PDB entry 2VA2 | X-ray diffraction, 2.80 A resolution | chains A and C of the 3 polymer chains in the assembly

== Chain A ==
Name: DNA polymerase IV
From: Sulfolobus solfataricus
Notes: EC 2.7.7.7
Reference sequence: Q97W02 (DPO42_SULSO); residues 1-352 here = UniProt positions 1-352
Chain sequence (358 residues; row label = number of the first residue in the row; numbers below 1 keep their minus sign (His-5 is residue -5)):
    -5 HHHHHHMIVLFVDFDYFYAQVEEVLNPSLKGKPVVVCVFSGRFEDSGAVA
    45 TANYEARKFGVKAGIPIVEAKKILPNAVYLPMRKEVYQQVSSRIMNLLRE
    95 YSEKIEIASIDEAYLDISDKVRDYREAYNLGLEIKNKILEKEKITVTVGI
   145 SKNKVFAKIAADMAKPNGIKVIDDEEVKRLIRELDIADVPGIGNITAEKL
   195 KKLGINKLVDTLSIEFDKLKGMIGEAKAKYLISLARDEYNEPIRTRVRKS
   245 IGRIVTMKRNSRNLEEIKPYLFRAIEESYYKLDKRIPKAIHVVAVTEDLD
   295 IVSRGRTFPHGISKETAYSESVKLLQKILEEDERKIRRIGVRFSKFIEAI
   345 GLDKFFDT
Unresolved in the structure: -5 to 0, 344-352
UniProt features mapped onto this chain:
  - active site: Glu106
  - binding site (Mg(2+)): Asp7, Asp105
  - site: Tyr12 (Substrate discrimination)
  - mutagenesis: Asp105 to Glu106 (Loss of function), Glu342 to Thr352 (Almost complete loss of interaction with PCNA)
Ion coordination: Ca2+ site 1: Asp7, Phe8, Asp105 (together with 2',3'-dideoxycytidine 5'-triphosphate); Ca2+ site 2: Ala181, Ile186
Ligand contacts: 2',3'-dideoxycytidine 5'-triphosphate (DCT): Asp7, Phe8, Asp9, Tyr10, Phe11, Ala44, Thr45, Tyr48, Arg51, Ala57, Gly58, Asp105, Lys159
From the paper describing this entry:
  - Ca2+ coordination: Asp7, Asp105
  - binding site for 2',3'-dideoxycytidine 5'-triphosphate: Tyr48, Arg51, Lys159
  - binding site for the 13-nt DNA strand (chain C): Ser103, Glu106

== Chain C ==
Molecule: 13-nt DNA strand
Sequence (13 nucleotides; row label = number of the first residue in the row):
     1 GGGGGAAGGACTA

== Interface between chain A and chain C ==
Contacting residue pairs (25):
  Ser103(A) with DA13(C), hydrogen bond to the phosphate
  Asp105(A) with DA13(C), phosphate contact
  Glu106(A) with DA13(C), phosphate contact
  Lys152(A) with DA13(C), salt bridge to the phosphate
  Pro184(A) with DT12(C), phosphate contact
  Gly185(A) with DC11(C), phosphate contact; DT12(C), hydrogen bond to the phosphate
  Ile186(A) with DC11(C), phosphate contact; DT12(C), phosphate contact
  Gly187(A) with DC11(C), hydrogen bond to the phosphate
  Asn188(A) with DC11(C), phosphate contact
  Ile189(A) with DA10(C), phosphate contact; DC11(C), hydrogen bond to the phosphate
  Thr190(A) with DA10(C), phosphate contact; DC11(C), hydrogen bond to the phosphate
  Lys221(A) with DC11(C), sugar contact
  Val296(A) with DG8(C), phosphate contact
  Ser297(A) with DA7(C), sugar contact; DG8(C), hydrogen bond to the phosphate
  Arg298(A) with DA7(C), phosphate contact; DG8(C), salt bridge to the phosphate
  Gly299(A) with DA7(C), hydrogen bond to the phosphate
  Thr301(A) with DA6(C), hydrogen bond to the phosphate
  Lys339(A) with DG5(C), sugar contact; DA6(C), salt bridge to the phosphate
Other interface residues (no listed pair), chain A (22 interface residues in all): Ala191, Ile295, Arg300, Lys321

== Summary ==
Chain A and chain C form an interface of 22 and 8 residues respectively; the contacts include 8 hydrogen bonds
and 3 salt bridges. Among the polar pairs are Ser103(A)-DA13(C), Gly185(A)-DT12(C) and Gly187(A)-DC11(C). From
the paper: a binding site for 2',3'-dideoxycytidine 5'-triphosphate at Tyr48(A), Arg51(A) and Lys159(A); a
binding site for the 13-nt DNA strand (chain C) at Ser103(A) and Glu106(A).
Here chain A is DNA polymerase IV (Sulfolobus solfataricus) and chain C is a 13-nt DNA strand. Entry 2VA2
(Complex structure of Sulfolobus solfataricus DPO4 and DNA duplex containing a hydrophobic thymine isostere
2,4-difluorotoluene nucleotide ...) was determined by X-ray diffraction (same publication as 2V9W and 2VA3).
